PDB entry 2EV9 | X-ray diffraction, 1.90 A resolution | chains A and B

== Chain A (and B) ==
Molecule: shikimate 5-dehydrogenase
Organism: Thermus thermophilus
Notes: EC 1.1.1.25; chain B of this document is another copy of the same molecule, construct and numbering; everything in this record applies to it too
UniProtKB: Q5SJF8 (Q5SJF8_THET8); residue numbers follow UniProt; this construct covers 1-263
Chain sequence (263 residues; each row starts with the number of its first residue):
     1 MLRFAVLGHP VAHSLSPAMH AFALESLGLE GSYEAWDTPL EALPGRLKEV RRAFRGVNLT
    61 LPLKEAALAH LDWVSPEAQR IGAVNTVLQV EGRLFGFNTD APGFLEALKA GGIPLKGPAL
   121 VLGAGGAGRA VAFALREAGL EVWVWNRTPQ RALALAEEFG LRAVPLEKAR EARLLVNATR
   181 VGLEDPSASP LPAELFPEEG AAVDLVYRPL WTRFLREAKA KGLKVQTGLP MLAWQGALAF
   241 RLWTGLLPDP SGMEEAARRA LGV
Not modelled in the structure: 262-263 (chain B: fully traced)
Curated features (UniProtKB/Swiss-Prot):
  - active site: K64 (Proton acceptor)
  - binding site (shikimate): S14 to S16, T60, N85, D100, Y207, Q235
  - binding site (NADP(+)): G123 to A127, N146 to R151, L205, G228
Small-molecule neighbours:
  - NADP (NAP; NADP nicotinamide-adenine-dinucleotide phosphate): L61, K64, D100, G123, A124, G125, G126, A127, G128, W145, N146, R147, T148, R151, A178, T179, R180, V181, L183, L205, V206, Y207, G228, M231, L232, Q235
  - shikimate (SKM; (3R,4S,5R)-3,4,5-trihydroxycyclohex-1-ene-1-carboxylic acid): V6, S14, S16, N58, L59, T60, K64, N85, D100, Y207, L232, Q235

== Interface between chain A and chain B ==
Pairs across the interface (43):
  M1(A) with G245(B); L246(B), hydrophobic; L247(B), hydrogen bond (side chain-backbone)
  L2(A) with T244(B); G245(B); L246(B), hydrophobic
  L29(A) with L29(B), hydrophobic
  R55(A) with R55(B); R241(B), hydrogen bond (side chain-backbone); L242(B), hydrogen bond (side chain-backbone); W243(B), hydrogen bond (side chain-backbone); T244(B); G245(B)
  W73(A) with W73(B); R93(B); F95(B), hydrophobic
  P76(A) with R93(B)
  E77(A) with R93(B), salt bridge
  L88(A) with L88(B), hydrophobic
  V90(A) with F97(B), hydrophobic; L242(B)
  E91(A) with F97(B); N98(B)
  R93(A) with W73(B); P76(B); E77(B), salt bridge
  F95(A) with W73(B), hydrophobic; F95(B), hydrophobic; F97(B), hydrophobic
  F97(A) with V90(B), hydrophobic; E91(B)
  R241(A) with R55(B), hydrogen bond (backbone-side chain)
  L242(A) with R55(B), hydrogen bond (backbone-side chain); V90(B); E91(B)
  W243(A) with R55(B), hydrogen bond (backbone-side chain); T244(B)
  T244(A) with L2(B); R55(B); W243(B); T244(B)
  G245(A) with L2(B); R55(B)
Other interface residues (no listed pair), chain A (22 interface residues in all): D72, S75, N98, L246
Other interface residues (no listed pair), chain B (24 interface residues in all): D72, S75, T99, P102

== In short ==
The interface between chain A and chain B involves 22 residues on one side and 24 on the other, with 7
hydrogen bonds and 2 salt bridges. Among the polar pairs are E77(A)-R93(B), M1(A)-L247(B) and R55(A)-R241(B).
Bound to chain A: shikimate and NADP.
Chain A and chain B are both shikimate 5-dehydrogenase (Thermus thermophilus); the structure, Crystal
Structure of Shikimate 5-Dehydrogenase (AroE) from Thermus Thermophilus HB8 in complex with NADP(H) and
shikimate, was determined by X-ray diffraction (same publication as 2D5C, 2CY0 and 1WXD).
